Entry 5GWM (solution NMR); this record covers chains A and B.

== Chain A ==
Molecule: Metabotropic GABA-B receptor subtype 1
Organism: Drosophila melanogaster
Notes: fragment: coiled-coil domain
Reference sequence: Q9BML7 (Q9BML7_DROME); residues 2-53 here correspond to UniProt positions 751-802 (UniProt number = residue number + 749)
Amino-acid sequence (53 residues; row label = number of the first residue in the row):
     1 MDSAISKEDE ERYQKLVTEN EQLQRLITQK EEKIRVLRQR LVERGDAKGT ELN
Sequence notes: expression tag (1)

== Chain B ==
Molecule: Metabotropic GABA-B receptor subtype 3, isoform A
Organism: Drosophila melanogaster
Notes: fragment: coiled-coil domain
Reference sequence: Q9VPS7 (Q9VPS7_DROME); residues 89-129 here correspond to UniProt positions 914-954 (UniProt number = residue number + 825)
Amino-acid sequence (50 residues; numbered 84 to 133; the number before each row is that of its first residue):
    84 GPLGSRRFVV DDRRELQYRV EVQNRVYKKE IQALDAEIRK LERLLESGLT
Sequence notes: expression tag (84-88, 130-133)

== Chain A / chain B interface ==
Pairs across the interface (39):
  I5(A) with R96(B)
  D9(A) with Q100(B)
  Y13(A) with L99(B); V103(B)
  L16(A) with Q100(B); V103(B); E104(B)
  V17(A) with V103(B)
  E19(A) with N107(B)
  N20(A) with V103(B); Q106(B); N107(B)
  L23(A) with N107(B); Y110(B); K111(B); I114(B)
  Q24(A) with Y110(B)
  L26(A) with I114(B)
  I27(A) with Y110(B); E113(B); I114(B); L117(B)
  K30(A) with L117(B); I121(B)
  E31(A) with L117(B)
  K33(A) with L124(B)
  I34(A) with L117(B); E120(B); L124(B)
  L37(A) with K123(B); L124(B); L127(B)
  R38(A) with E120(B)
  R40(A) with L127(B); L132(B); T133(B)
  L41(A) with K123(B); R126(B)
  R44(A) with R126(B)
Interface residues without a listed pair, chain A (21 interface residues in all): A4
Interface residues without a listed pair, chain B (21 interface residues in all): R102

== Summary ==
Chain A and chain B each contribute 21 residues to their interface.
Here chain A is Metabotropic GABA-B receptor subtype 1 and chain B is Metabotropic GABA-B receptor subtype 3,
isoform A, both from Drosophila melanogaster. Entry 5GWM (Solution structure of heterodimeric coiled-coil
domain of Drosophila GABAB receptor 1 and 3) was determined by solution NMR.
